Entry 9CA9 (electron microscopy, 3.56 A resolution); this record covers chains B and G of the 10 polymer chains in the assembly.

# Chain B
Protein: Vacuolar protein sorting-associated protein 72 homolog
From: Homo sapiens
UniProt: Q15906 (VPS72_HUMAN); residue numbers follow UniProt; this construct covers 1-364
Sequence (364 residues; each row starts with the number of its first residue):
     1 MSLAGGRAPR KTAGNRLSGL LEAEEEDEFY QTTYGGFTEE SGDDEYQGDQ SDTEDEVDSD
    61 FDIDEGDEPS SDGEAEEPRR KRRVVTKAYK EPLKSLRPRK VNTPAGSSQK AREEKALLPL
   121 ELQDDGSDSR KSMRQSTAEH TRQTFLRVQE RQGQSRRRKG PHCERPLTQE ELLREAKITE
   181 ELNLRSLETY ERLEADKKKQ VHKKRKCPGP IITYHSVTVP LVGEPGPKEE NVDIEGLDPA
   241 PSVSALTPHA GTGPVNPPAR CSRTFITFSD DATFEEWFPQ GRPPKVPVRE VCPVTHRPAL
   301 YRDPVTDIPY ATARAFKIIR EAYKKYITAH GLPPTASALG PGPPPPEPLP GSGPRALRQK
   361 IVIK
Unresolved in the structure: 1-209, 222-258, 332-364
Curated features (UniProtKB/Swiss-Prot):
  - DNA-binding region: Arg156 to Lys206
  - modified residue (Phosphoserine): Ser127, Ser129
  - cross-link: Lys115 (Glycyl lysine isopeptide (Lys-Gly) (interchain with G-Cter in SUMO2))

# Chain G
Protein: RuvB-like 1
From: Homo sapiens
Notes: EC 3.6.4.12
UniProt: Q9Y265 (RUVB1_HUMAN); residue numbers follow UniProt; this construct covers 1-456
Sequence (456 residues; numbered 1 to 456; the number before each row is that of its first residue):
     1 MKIEEVKSTT KTQRIASHSH VKGLGLDESG LAKQAASGLV GQENAREACG VIVELIKSKK
    61 MAGRAVLLAG PPGTGKTALA LAIAQELGSK VPFCPMVGSE VYSTEIKKTE VLMENFRRAI
   121 GLRIKETKEV YEGEVTELTP CETENPMGGY GKTISHVIIG LKTAKGTKQL KLDPSIFESL
   181 QKERVEAGDV IYIEANSGAV KRQGRCDTYA TEFDLEAEEY VPLPKGDVHK KKEIIQDVTL
   241 HDLDVANARP QGGQDILSMM GQLMKPKKTE ITDKLRGEIN KVVNKYIDQG IAELVPGVLF
   301 VDEVHMLDIE CFTYLHRALE SSIAPIVIFA SNRGNCVIRG TEDITSPHGI PLDLLDRVMI
   361 IRTMLYTPQE MKQIIKIRAQ TEGINISEEA LNHLGEIGTK TTLRYSVQLL TPANLLAKIN
   421 GKDSIEKEHV EEISELFYDA KSSAKILADQ QDKYMK
Unresolved in the structure: 1-11
Curated features (UniProtKB/Swiss-Prot):
  - binding site (ATP): Gly70 to Thr77
  - modified residue: Lys453 (N6-acetyllysine)
  - cross-link (Glycyl lysine isopeptide (Lys-Gly)): Lys2 (interchain with G-Cter in SUMO2), Lys225 (interchain with G-Cter in SUMO1), Lys445 (interchain with G-Cter in SUMO2)
Ligand contacts: ADP (adenosine-5'-diphosphate): Ser17, His18, His20, Val21, Gly38, Leu39, Val40, Gln42, Pro71, Pro72, Gly73, Thr74, Gly75, Lys76, Thr77, Ala78, Asn332, Tyr366, Ile374, Leu403, Arg404

# Interface between chain B and chain G
Residue-residue contacts - 41 pairs, chain B then chain G:
  His215(B) with Met147(G)
  Arg263(B) with His156(G)
  Thr264(B) with Asp173(G), hydrogen bond; Pro174(G)
  Phe265(B) with Thr153(G); Ile154(G); Ser155(G)
  Ile266(B) with Lys152(G); Thr153(G), hydrogen bond (backbone-side chain); Ile154(G), hydrogen bond (backbone-backbone); Pro174(G), hydrophobic; Phe177(G), hydrophobic
  Thr267(B) with Met147(G); Lys152(G); Thr153(G), hydrogen bond
  Phe268(B) with Gly151(G); Lys152(G), hydrogen bond (backbone-backbone)
  Ser269(B) with Gly151(G)
  Asp271(B) with Lys152(G), salt bridge
  Phe274(B) with Pro140(G), hydrophobic; Glu142(G)
  Trp277(B) with Phe177(G), hydrophobic; Gln181(G)
  Phe278(B) with Pro140(G), hydrophobic; Ile154(G), hydrophobic; Phe177(G), hydrophobic
  Gln280(B) with Pro140(G)
  Pro283(B) with Thr136(G)
  Pro284(B) with Ala187(G); Arg205(G); Tyr209(G)
  Lys285(B) with Tyr209(G)
  Val286(B) with Thr208(G); Tyr209(G), hydrophobic
  Pro287(B) with Thr208(G)
  Arg289(B) with Ala210(G), hydrogen bond (side chain-backbone); Glu212(G), salt bridge
  Glu290(B) with Phe213(G)
  Ala299(B) with Glu212(G)
  Tyr301(B) with Phe213(G)
  Arg302(B) with Phe213(G)
Other interface residues (no listed pair), chain B (28 interface residues in all): Ile212, Gly281, Arg282, Leu300, Pro309
Other interface residues (no listed pair), chain G (27 interface residues in all): Leu138, Tyr150, Val157, Glu178, Gly188, Thr211

# Overview
28 residues of chain B and 27 residues of chain G are in contact, with 6 hydrogen bonds and 2 salt bridges.
Polar contacts include Asp271(B)-Lys152(G), Arg289(B)-Glu212(G) and Thr264(B)-Asp173(G). Bound to chain G:
ADP.
Here chain B is Vacuolar protein sorting-associated protein 72 homolog and chain G is RuvB-like 1, both from
Homo sapiens. Entry 9CA9 (Cryo-EM structure of the human SRCAP complex in the unbound state (composite
structure)) was determined by electron microscopy.
